Entry 4O4Y (X-ray diffraction, 1.85 A resolution); this record covers chains L and H of the 3 polymer chains in the assembly.

[Chain L]
Protein: 2095-2 light chain
From: Oryctolagus cuniculus, Homo sapiens
Sequence (220 residues; numbered 1 to 300; 80 numbers in that range are skipped by the numbering (no residue carries them; nothing is unmodelled there); the number before each row is that of its first residue):
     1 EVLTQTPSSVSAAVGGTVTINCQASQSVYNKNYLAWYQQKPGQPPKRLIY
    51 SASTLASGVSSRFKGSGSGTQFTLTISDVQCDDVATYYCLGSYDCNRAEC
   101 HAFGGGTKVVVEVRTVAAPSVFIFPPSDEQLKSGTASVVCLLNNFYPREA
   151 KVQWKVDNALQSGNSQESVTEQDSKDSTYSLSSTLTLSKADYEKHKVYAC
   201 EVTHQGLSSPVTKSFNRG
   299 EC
Not modelled in the structure: 299
Disulfides: C22-C89, C81-C300, C95-C100, C140-C200
Modified positions: E1 (pyroglutamic acid; PCA)

[Chain H]
Protein: 2095-2 heavy chain
From: Oryctolagus cuniculus, Homo sapiens
Sequence (223 residues; row label = number of the first residue in the row):
     1 ESVEESGGRLVTPGTPLTLTCTVSGFSLSSYPMNWVRQAPGKGLEWIGGI
    51 GTSGNIWYASWAKGRFIISRASSTTVDLKVTSPTTEDTATYFCARGLYND
   101 YTVWGPGTLVTVSSASTKGPSVFPLAPSSKSTSGGTAALGCLVKDYFPEP
   151 VTVSWNSGALTSGVHTFPAVLQSSGLYSLSSVVTVPSSSLGTQTYICNVN
   201 HKPSNTKVDKKVEPKSCHHHHHH
Not modelled in the structure: 216-223
Disulfides: C21-C93, C141-C197
Modified positions: E1 (pyroglutamic acid; PCA)

[How chain L and chain H interact]
Pairs across the interface (66):
  Y33(L) - Y98(H)
  Y37(L) - L97(H)  hydrogen bond (side chain-backbone)
  Y37(L) - T102(H)
  Y37(L) - W104(H)  hydrogen bond
  Q39(L) - Q38(H)  hydrogen bond
  P44(L) - F92(H)  hydrophobic
  P44(L) - G105(H)
  P45(L) - L44(H)  hydrophobic
  P45(L) - W104(H)  hydrophobic
  R47(L) - Y98(H)  hydrogen bond (side chain-backbone)
  R47(L) - N99(H)  hydrogen bond (side chain-backbone)
  R47(L) - D100(H)  salt bridge
  Y50(L) - Y98(H)
  Y50(L) - D100(H)
  Y88(L) - Q38(H)  hydrogen bond
  Y88(L) - K42(H)
  Y88(L) - G43(H)
  Y88(L) - L44(H)  hydrophobic
  L90(L) - L97(H)
  S92(L) - Y98(H)
  C95(L) - W57(H)
  N96(L) - W57(H)
  E99(L) - A59(H)
  E99(L) - S60(H)  hydrogen bond (side chain-backbone)
  C100(L) - W46(H)  hydrophobic
  C100(L) - W57(H)  hydrophobic
  H101(L) - N34(H)
  H101(L) - W46(H)
  H101(L) - L97(H)
  H101(L) - Y98(H)
  F103(L) - L44(H)
  F103(L) - W46(H)
  F122(L) - A138(H)  hydrophobic
  F124(L) - L125(H)  hydrophobic
  F124(L) - A126(H)
  F124(L) - A138(H)
  S127(L) - F123(H)
  S127(L) - P124(H)
  D128(L) - K215(H)  salt bridge
  E129(L) - F123(H)
  E129(L) - P124(H)
  E129(L) - K210(H)  salt bridge
  Q130(L) - F123(H)
  Q130(L) - K144(H)
  S137(L) - L142(H)
  S137(L) - K144(H)
  V139(L) - L125(H)  hydrophobic
  L141(L) - A138(H)  hydrophobic
  L141(L) - F167(H)  hydrophobic
  L141(L) - V182(H)  hydrophobic
  N143(L) - H165(H)
  N143(L) - T184(H)
  N144(L) - H165(H)  hydrogen bond
  Q166(L) - V170(H)
  Q166(L) - L171(H)  hydrogen bond (side chain-backbone)
  Q166(L) - Q172(H)
  E167(L) - V170(H)
  S168(L) - F167(H)
  S168(L) - P168(H)  hydrogen bond (side chain-backbone)
  S168(L) - V170(H)
  V169(L) - P168(H)
  T170(L) - F167(H)
  S180(L) - H165(H)  hydrogen bond
  S180(L) - F167(H)
  L181(L) - F167(H)
  S182(L) - F167(H)
Interface residues without a listed pair, chain L (40 interface residues in all): A35, Q43, G104, G105, S214
Interface residues without a listed pair, chain H (42 interface residues in all): V36, E45, P106, V122, K130, A137, L139, S180

[In short]
Chain L and chain H form an interface of 40 and 42 residues respectively, with 11 hydrogen bonds and 3 salt
bridges. Polar contacts include R47(L)-D100(H), D128(L)-K215(H) and E129(L)-K210(H).
Chain L is 2095-2 light chain and chain H is 2095-2 heavy chain, both from Oryctolagus cuniculus, Homo
sapiens; the structure, Crystal structure of the anti-hinge rabbit antibody 2095-2 in complex with IDES hinge
peptide, was determined by X-ray diffraction (same publication as 4MA3 and 4O51).
